Entry 5TSJ (electron microscopy, 8.70 A resolution (very low resolution: no residue pairs are listed; an interface is given only as per-side residue counts)); this record covers chains C and F of the 28 polymer chains in the assembly.

[Chain C]
Name: V-type ATP synthase alpha chain
Organism: Thermus thermophilus (strain HB8 / ATCC 27634 / DSM 579)
Notes: EC 3.6.3.14
UniProtKB: Q56403 (VATA_THET8); numbering as in UniProt (aligned over 1-577)
Amino-acid sequence (577 residues; row label = number of the first residue in the row):
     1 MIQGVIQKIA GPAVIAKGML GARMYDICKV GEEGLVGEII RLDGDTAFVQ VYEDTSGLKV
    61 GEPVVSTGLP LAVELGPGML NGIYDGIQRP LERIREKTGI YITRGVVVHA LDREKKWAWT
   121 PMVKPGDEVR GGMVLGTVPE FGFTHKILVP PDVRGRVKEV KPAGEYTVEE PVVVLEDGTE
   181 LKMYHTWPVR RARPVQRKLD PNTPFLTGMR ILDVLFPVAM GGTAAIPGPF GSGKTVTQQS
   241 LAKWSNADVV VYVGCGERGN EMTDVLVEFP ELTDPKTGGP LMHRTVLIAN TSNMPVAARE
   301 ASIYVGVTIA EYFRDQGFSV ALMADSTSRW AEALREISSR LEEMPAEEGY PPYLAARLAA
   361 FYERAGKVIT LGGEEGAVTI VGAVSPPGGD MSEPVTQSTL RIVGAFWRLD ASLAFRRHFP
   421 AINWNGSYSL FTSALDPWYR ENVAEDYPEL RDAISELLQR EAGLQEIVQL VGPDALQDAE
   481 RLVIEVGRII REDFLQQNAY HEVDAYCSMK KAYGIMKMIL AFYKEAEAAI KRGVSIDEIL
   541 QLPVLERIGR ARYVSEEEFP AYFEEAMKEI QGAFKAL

[Chain F]
Name: V-type ATP synthase beta chain
Organism: Thermus thermophilus (strain HB8 / ATCC 27634 / DSM 579)
UniProtKB: Q72J73 (VATB_THET2); numbering as in UniProt (aligned over 7-463)
Amino-acid sequence (457 residues; numbered 7 to 463; the number before each row is that of its first residue):
     7 EYTGITYISG PLLFVENAKD LAYGAIVDIK DGTGRVRGGQ VIEVSEEYAV IQVFEETTGL
    67 DLATTSVSLV EDVARLGVSK EMLGRRFNGI GKPIDGLPPI TPEKRLPITG LPLNPVARRK
   127 PEQFIQTGIS TIDVMNTLVR GQKLPIFSGS GLPANEIAAQ IARQATVRPD LSGEGEKEEP
   187 FAVVFAAMGI TQRELSYFIQ EFERTGALSR SVLFLNKADD PTIERILTPR MALTVAEYLA
   247 FEHDYHVLVI LTDMTNYCEA LREIGAAREE IPGRRGYPGY MYTDLATIYE RAGVVEGKKG
   307 SVTQIPILSM PDDDRTHPIP DLTGYITEGQ IQLSRELHRK GIYPPIDPLP SLSRLMNNGV
   367 GKGKTREDHK QVSDQLYSAY ANGVDIRKLV AIIGEDALTE NDRRYLQFAD AFERFFINQG
   427 QQNRSIEESL QIAWALLSML PQGELKRISK DHIGKYY

[How chain C and chain F interact]
At this resolution (9 A) residue pairs are not listed: 19 residues of chain C and 22 of chain F lie at the interface.

[Overview]
19 residues of chain C and 22 residues of chain F are in contact.
Chain C is V-type ATP synthase alpha chain and chain F is V-type ATP synthase beta chain, both from Thermus
thermophilus (strain HB8 / ATCC 27634 / DSM 579); the structure, Thermus thermophilus V/A-ATPase bound to VH
dAbs, was determined by electron microscopy.
